PDB entry 7AEH | X-ray diffraction, 1.30 A resolution | chain A

== Chain A ==
Molecule: 3C-like proteinase nsp5
Organism: Severe acute respiratory syndrome coronavirus 2
Notes: EC 3.4.22.69
UniProtKB: P0DTD1 (R1AB_SARS2); residues 1-305 here correspond to UniProt positions 3264-3568 (UniProt number = residue number + 3263)
Amino-acid sequence (305 residues; each row starts with the number of its first residue):
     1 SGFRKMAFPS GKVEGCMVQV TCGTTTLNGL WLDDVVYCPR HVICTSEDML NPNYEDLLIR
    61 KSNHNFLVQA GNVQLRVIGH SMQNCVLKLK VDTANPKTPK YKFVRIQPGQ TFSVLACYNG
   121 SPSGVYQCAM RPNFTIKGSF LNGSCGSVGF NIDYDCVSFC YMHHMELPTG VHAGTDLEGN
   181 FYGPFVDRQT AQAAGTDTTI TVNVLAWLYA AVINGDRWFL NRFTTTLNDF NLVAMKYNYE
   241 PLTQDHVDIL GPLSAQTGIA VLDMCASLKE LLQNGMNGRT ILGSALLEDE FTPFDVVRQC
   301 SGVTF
Glycans and other covalent adducts: compound R8H linked to Cys145
Residues lining bound ligands: R8H ((2R)-5-oxidanylidene-N-[(2R,3S)-3-oxidanyl-4-oxidanylidene-1-phenyl-4-(pyridin-2-ylmethylamino)butan-2-yl]-1-(phenylmethyl)pyrrolidine-2-carboxamide): Ser1, Thr24, Thr25, Thr26, His41, Ser46, Phe140, Leu141, Asn142, Gly143, Ser144, His163, His164, Met165, Glu166, His172
Swiss-Prot annotation at these positions:
  - active site: His41 (For 3CL-PRO activity), Cys145 (Nucleophile)
  - cross-link (Glycyl lysine isopeptide (Lys-Gly)): Lys5 (interchain with G-Cter in ubiquitin), Lys90 (interchain with G-Cter in ubiquitin)
Reported in the primary citation:
  - binding site for R8H: His41, Gly143, Ser144, Cys145, His163, His164
  - catalytic residues: Cys145
  - conformationally variable residues: Thr25, Thr26, Ala191

== Overview ==
Compound R8H is covalently linked to Cys145. Curated annotation (UniProt) lists active-site residues His41 and
Cys145. The paper reports the catalytic residue Cys145; a binding site for R8H at His41, Gly143 and Ser144
among others.
Chain A is 3C-like proteinase nsp5 (Severe acute respiratory syndrome coronavirus 2); the structure,
SARS-CoV-2 main protease in a covalent complex with a pyridine derivative of ABT-957, compound 1, was
determined by X-ray diffraction together with 7AEG from the same study.
